Entry 2PW7 (X-ray diffraction, 2.10 A resolution); this record covers chain A.

# Chain A
Protein: Thermonuclease
Organism: Staphylococcus aureus
Notes: EC 3.1.31.1
UniProt: Q8NXI6 (NUC_STAAW); residues 1-149 here correspond to UniProt positions 80-228 (UniProt number = residue number + 79)
Amino-acid sequence (149 residues; each row starts with the number of its first residue):
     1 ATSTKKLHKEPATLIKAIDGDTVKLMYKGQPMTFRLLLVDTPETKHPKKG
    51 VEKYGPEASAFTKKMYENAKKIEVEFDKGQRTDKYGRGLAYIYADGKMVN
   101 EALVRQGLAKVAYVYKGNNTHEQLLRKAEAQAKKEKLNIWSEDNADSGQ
Not modelled in the structure: 1-6, 46-50, 142-149
Construct notes: engineered mutation Y66 (Val145 in Q8NXI6), G117 (Pro196 in Q8NXI6), A128 (Ser207 in Q8NXI6)
Curated features (UniProtKB/Swiss-Prot):
  - active site: R35, E43, R87
  - binding site (Ca(2+)): D21, D40, T41
What the authors report for this chain:
  - contacts within the chain: D19-Y66 (water-mediated contact), G20-Y66 (water-mediated contact), T22-Y66 (water-mediated contact)

# In short
UniProt lists 3 active-site residues and 3 Ca2+-binding residues. The paper reports contacts within the chain
involving D19, Y66 and G20 among others.
Chain A is Thermonuclease (Staphylococcus aureus); the structure, Crystal Structure of Staphylococcal nuclease
variant V66Y/P117G/H124L/S128A at 100K, was determined by X-ray diffraction, deposited together with 2PYK,
2PZT, 2PZU, 2PZW and 2PW5.
